Entry 5CVE (X-ray diffraction, 1.50 A resolution); this record covers chains A and D.

# Chain A
Name: N-terminal Xaa-Pro-Lys N-methyltransferase 1
Organism: Homo sapiens
Notes: EC 2.1.1.244
UniProt: Q9BV86 (NTM1A_HUMAN); residues 1-223 here = UniProt positions 1-223
Amino-acid sequence (243 residues; each row starts with the number of its first residue; numbers below 1 keep their minus sign (Met-19 is residue -19)):
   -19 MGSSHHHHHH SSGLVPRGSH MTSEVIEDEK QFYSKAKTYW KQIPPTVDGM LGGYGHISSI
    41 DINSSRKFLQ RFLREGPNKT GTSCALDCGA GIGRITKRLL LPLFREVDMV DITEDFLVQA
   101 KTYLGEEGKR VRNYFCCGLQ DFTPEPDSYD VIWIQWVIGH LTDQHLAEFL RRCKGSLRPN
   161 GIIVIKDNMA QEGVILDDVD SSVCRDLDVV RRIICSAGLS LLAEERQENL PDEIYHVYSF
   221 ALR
Disordered / not traced: -19 to -8
Sequence notes: expression tag (-19 to 0)
UniProt features mapped onto this chain:
  - binding site (S-adenosyl-L-methionine): Gly69, Arg74, Asp91 to Thr93, Leu119, Gln120, Gln135
  - modified residue: Met1 (N-acetylmethionine), Thr2 (N-acetylthreonine)
  - mutagenesis: Tyr19 (Y19A/F: Decreased methyltransferase activity with CENPA; Y19A: Reduced methyltransferase activity with CENPA), Trp20 (W20A/M/Y: Nearly abolishes methyltransferase activity with CENPA), Trp136 (W136L: Strongly reduces methyltransferase activity with CENPA), Asp167 (D167A: Does not affect methyltransferase activity; D167N/Q: Abolishes methyltransferase activity with CENPA), Asn168 (N168A: Decreased methyltransferase activity; N168K: Loss of methyltransferase activity), Asp177 (D177A: Induces a slight decrease in methyltransferase activity; D177K: Induces a strong decrease in methyltransferase activity; D177N: Strongly reduces methyltransferase activity with CENPA), Asp180 (D180A: Induces a decrease in methyltransferase activity; D180K: Induces a strong decrease in methyltransferase activity; D180N: Reduced methyltransferase activity with CENPA), Ser182 (S182A: Induces a slight decrease in methyltransferase activity; S182K: Induces a strong decrease in methyltransferase activity)
Ligand contacts: S-adenosylhomocysteine (SAH): Trp20, Met30, Leu31, Cys68, Gly69, Ala70, Gly71, Arg74, Ile75, Asp91, Ile92, Thr93, Phe96, Cys117, Gly118, Leu119, Gln120, Gln135, Trp136, Val137, His140, Leu141
What the authors report for this chain:
  - binding site for N-terminal peptide from Histone H2B (chain D): Asp177, Asp180
  - conformationally variable residues (side-chain flip): Asp177
  - mutagenesis - Y19A, Y19F, W20A, W20M, W20Y, W136L (14-fold), H140A, N168A, D177N (10-fold), D177N/D180N (10-fold), D180N, D212N, E213A, Y215A, Y215I: decreased catalytic activity
  - mutagenesis - D167N, D167Q: abolished catalytic activity
  - catalytic residues: Asp167, Asp177
  - catalytic residues: Met30, His140, Asp180 (proposed by the authors, not directly observed)

# Chain D
Name: N-terminal peptide from Histone H2B
UniProt: P02283 (H2B_DROME); residues 1-9 here correspond to UniProt positions 2-10 (UniProt number = residue number + 1)
Amino-acid sequence (9 residues; each row starts with the number of its first residue):
     1 PPKTSGKAA
Disordered / not traced: 9
Modified positions: Pro1 (1,1-dimethyl-prolinium; PBE)

# How chain A and chain D interact
Pairs across the interface (22):
  Trp20(A) - Pro1(D)
  Met30(A) - Pro1(D)
  Leu31(A) - Pro1(D)
  Leu31(A) - Pro2(D)
  Gly32(A) - Pro1(D)
  Tyr34(A) - Pro2(D)
  Trp136(A) - Pro1(D)
  Trp136(A) - Pro2(D)
  Asn168(A) - Pro1(D)  hydrogen bond (side chain-backbone)
  Asn168(A) - Pro2(D)
  Asp177(A) - Lys3(D)  salt bridge
  Asp180(A) - Pro1(D)
  Asp180(A) - Lys3(D)  salt bridge
  Ser182(A) - Lys3(D)  hydrogen bond
  Glu213(A) - Thr4(D)  hydrogen bond (backbone-side chain)
  Glu213(A) - Ser5(D)  hydrogen bond (backbone-backbone)
  Ile214(A) - Pro2(D)  hydrophobic
  Ile214(A) - Lys3(D)
  Ile214(A) - Thr4(D)
  Tyr215(A) - Lys3(D)  hydrogen bond (backbone-backbone)
  Tyr215(A) - Thr4(D)
  Tyr215(A) - Ser5(D)
Also at the interface, not in a pair above, chain A (14 interface residues in all): Ile37
Also at the interface, not in a pair above, chain D (6 interface residues in all): Gly6
From the paper, about this interface:
  - specific contacts: Lys3(D)-Asp177(A)

# Overview
The interface between chain A and chain D involves 14 residues on one side and 6 on the other, with 5 hydrogen
bonds and 2 salt bridges. Among the polar pairs are Asp177(A)-Lys3(D), Asp180(A)-Lys3(D) and
Asn168(A)-Pro1(D). The authors report a contact between Lys3(D) and Asp177(A). The paper reports catalytic
residues Asp167(A), Asp177(A) and Met30(A) among others; Y19A, Y19F and W20A of chain A, among others, reduce
catalytic activity; 17 substitutions were tested in all.
Here chain A is N-terminal Xaa-Pro-Lys N-methyltransferase 1 (Homo sapiens) and chain D is N-terminal peptide
from Histone H2B. Entry 5CVE (Crystal Structure of human NRMT1 in complex with dimethylated fly H2B peptide
and SAH) was determined by X-ray diffraction together with 5CVD from the same study.
